PDB entry 5NND | X-ray diffraction, 1.82 A resolution | chains A and D

== Chain A ==
Molecule: Bromodomain-containing protein 4
Organism: Homo sapiens
UniProt: O60885 (BRD4_HUMAN), isoform O60885-3; residue numbers follow UniProt; this construct covers 44-168
Chain sequence (127 residues; row label = number of the first residue in the row):
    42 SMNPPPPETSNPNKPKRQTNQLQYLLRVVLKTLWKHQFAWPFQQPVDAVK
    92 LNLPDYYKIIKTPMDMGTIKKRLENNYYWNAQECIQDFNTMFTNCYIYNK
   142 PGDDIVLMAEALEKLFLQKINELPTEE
Unresolved in the structure: 166-168
Sequence notes: expression tag (42-43)
UniProt features mapped onto this chain:
  - site: Asn140 (Acetylated histone binding)
  - cross-link: Lys99 (Glycyl lysine isopeptide (Lys-Gly) (interchain with G-Cter in SUMO2))
  - natural variant: Asp145 (D145G: Found in a patient with a neurodevelopmental syndrome; uncertain significance)
  - mutagenesis: Asn140 (N140A: Abolishes binding to acetylated histones)

== Chain D ==
Molecule: Histone H3
UniProt: Q5TEC6 (Q5TEC6_HUMAN); residues 4-20 here correspond to UniProt positions 5-21 (UniProt number = residue number + 1)
Chain sequence (17 residues; each row starts with the number of its first residue):
     4 KQTARKSTGGKAPRKQY
Unresolved in the structure: 4-6, 17-20
Sequence notes: conflict Tyr20 (Leu21 in Q5TEC6)
Modified residues: Lys9 (N(6)-acetyllysine; ALY); Ser10 (phosphoserine; SEP); Lys14 (N(6)-acetyllysine; ALY)
UniProt features mapped onto this chain:
  - modified residue: Lys4 (Allysine), Gln5 (5-glutamyl dopamine), Thr6 (Phosphothreonine), Arg8 (Citrulline), Lys9 (N6,N6,N6-trimethyllysine), Ser10 (ADP-ribosylserine), Thr11 (Phosphothreonine), Lys14 (N6-(2-hydroxyisobutyryl)lysine), Arg17 (Asymmetric dimethylarginine), Lys18 (N6-(2-hydroxyisobutyryl)lysine)
What the authors report for this chain:
  - post-translational modification sites: Ser10, Thr11

== How chain A and chain D interact ==
Residue-residue contacts - 19 pairs, chain A then chain D:
  Trp81(A) - Ala7(D)
  Trp81(A) - Arg8(D)
  Trp81(A) - Lys9(D)
  Trp81(A) - Gly12(D)
  Trp81(A) - Gly13(D)
  Pro82(A) - Gly12(D)
  Pro82(A) - Lys14(D)
  Phe83(A) - Lys14(D)
  Val87(A) - Lys14(D)
  Leu92(A) - Ser10(D)
  Leu92(A) - Thr11(D)
  Leu92(A) - Gly12(D)
  Leu94(A) - Lys14(D)
  Asn140(A) - Lys14(D)
  Asp144(A) - Ala15(D)
  Asp145(A) - Ala7(D)
  Ile146(A) - Gly12(D)
  Ile146(A) - Gly13(D)
  Ile146(A) - Lys14(D)
Also at the interface, not in a pair above, chain A (14 interface residues in all): Tyr97, Cys136, Tyr139, Met149

== Overview ==
Chain A and chain D form an interface of 14 and 9 residues respectively. From UniProt: one mutagenesis site on
chain A. From the paper: modification sites Ser10(D) and Thr11(D).
Chain A is Bromodomain-containing protein 4 (Homo sapiens) and chain D is Histone H3; the structure, Crystal
Structure of the first bromodomain of human BRD4 in complex with a diacetylated histone 4 ..., was determined
by X-ray diffraction (same publication as 5NNC, 5NNE, 5NNF, 5NNG, 6G0O, 6G0P and 3 further entries).
